PDB entry 1JGL | X-ray diffraction, 2.15 A resolution | chains L and H

# Chain L
Name: Ig kappa-chain
From: Mus musculus
Reference sequence: Q920E6 (Q920E6_MOUSE); residues 1-214 here correspond to UniProt positions 15-228 (UniProt number = residue number + 14)
Sequence (214 residues; row label = number of the first residue in the row):
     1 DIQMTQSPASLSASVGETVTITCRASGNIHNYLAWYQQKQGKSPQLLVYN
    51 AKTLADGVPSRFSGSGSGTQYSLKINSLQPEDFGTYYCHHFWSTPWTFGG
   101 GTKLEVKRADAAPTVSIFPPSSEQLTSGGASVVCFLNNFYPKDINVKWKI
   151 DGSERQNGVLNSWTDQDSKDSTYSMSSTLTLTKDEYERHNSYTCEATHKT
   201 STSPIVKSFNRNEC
Unresolved in the structure: 214
Disulfides: Cys23-Cys88, Cys134-Cys194
Ligand contacts: estradiol (EST): Ala34, Tyr36, Leu46, Tyr49, His89, Phe91, Trp96

# Chain H
Name: Ig gamma-1-chain
From: Mus musculus
Sequence (218 residues; numbered 1 to 215 plus 4 insertion-coded residues; 1 number in that range is skipped by the numbering (no residue carries it; nothing is unmodelled there); the number before each row is that of its first residue; a row labelled like 82A-82C holds insertion residues (82A, then the next letters in order)):
     1 QIQLVQSGPELKKPGETVRISCKASDYSFMTSGMQWVQQMPGKGLKWIGW
    51 LN
   52A T
    53 QSGVPEYAEDFKGRFAFSLETSATTAYLQI
82A-82C NNL
    83 KNEDTATYFCATWGGNS
   101 AYWGQGTTLTVSSAKTTPPSVYPLAPGSAAQTNSMVTLGCLVKGYFPEPV
   151 TVTWNSGSLSSGVHTFPAVLQSDLYTLSSSVTVPSSTWPSETVTCNVAHP
   201 ASSTKVDKKIVPRDC
Unresolved in the structure: 28-29, 73-75, 128-132, 214-215
Disulfides: Cys22-Cys92, Cys140-Cys195
Ligand contacts: estradiol (EST): Gln35, Trp95, Gly96, Gly97, Ser99, Ala101

# Chain L / chain H interface
Contacting residue pairs (75):
  Tyr36(L) - Ala101(H)
  Tyr36(L) - Trp103(H)  hydrogen bond
  Gln38(L) - Gln39(H)  hydrogen bond
  Gly41(L) - Phe91(H)
  Ser43(L) - Phe91(H)
  Ser43(L) - Gly104(H)  hydrogen bond (side chain-backbone)
  Ser43(L) - Gln105(H)
  Pro44(L) - Leu45(H)  hydrophobic
  Pro44(L) - Trp103(H)
  Leu46(L) - Ser99(H)
  Leu46(L) - Ala101(H)
  Tyr49(L) - Gly97(H)
  Tyr49(L) - Asn98(H)  hydrogen bond
  Thr53(L) - Asn98(H)
  Leu54(L) - Asn98(H)  hydrogen bond (backbone-side chain)
  Ala55(L) - Asn98(H)
  Asp56(L) - Asn98(H)  hydrogen bond
  Asp56(L) - Ser99(H)
  Tyr87(L) - Gln39(H)
  Tyr87(L) - Lys43(H)
  Tyr87(L) - Gly44(H)
  Tyr87(L) - Leu45(H)  hydrophobic
  His89(L) - Gln35(H)
  His89(L) - Trp47(H)
  Thr94(L) - Trp47(H)
  Thr94(L) - Glu58(H)  hydrogen bond
  Pro95(L) - Trp47(H)  hydrophobic
  Trp96(L) - Gln35(H)
  Trp96(L) - Trp47(H)
  Trp96(L) - Trp50(H)  hydrophobic
  Trp96(L) - Trp95(H)  hydrophobic
  Phe98(L) - Val37(H)  hydrophobic
  Phe98(L) - Leu45(H)
  Phe98(L) - Trp47(H)
  Ser116(L) - Thr137(H)
  Phe118(L) - Leu124(H)
  Phe118(L) - Ala125(H)
  Phe118(L) - Thr137(H)
  Pro119(L) - Ala125(H)
  Pro119(L) - Arg213(H)  hydrogen bond (backbone-side chain)
  Pro120(L) - Arg213(H)  hydrogen bond (backbone-side chain)
  Ser121(L) - Tyr122(H)
  Ser121(L) - Pro123(H)
  Ser121(L) - Arg213(H)
  Glu123(L) - Val121(H)
  Glu123(L) - Tyr122(H)
  Glu123(L) - Lys208(H)  salt bridge
  Gln124(L) - Tyr122(H)
  Gln124(L) - Lys143(H)
  Ser127(L) - Tyr122(H)
  Ser131(L) - Leu141(H)
  Ser131(L) - Lys143(H)
  Val133(L) - Leu124(H)  hydrophobic
  Phe135(L) - Leu124(H)  hydrophobic
  Phe135(L) - Leu138(H)
  Phe135(L) - Phe166(H)  hydrophobic
  Phe135(L) - Ser178(H)
  Phe135(L) - Ser179(H)
  Phe135(L) - Ser180(H)
  Asn137(L) - His164(H)  hydrogen bond
  Asn137(L) - Phe166(H)
  Asn137(L) - Ser180(H)  hydrogen bond
  Leu160(L) - Val169(H)  hydrophobic
  Leu160(L) - Gln171(H)
  Asn161(L) - Val169(H)
  Ser162(L) - Phe166(H)
  Ser162(L) - Pro167(H)  hydrogen bond (side chain-backbone)
  Trp163(L) - Pro167(H)
  Thr164(L) - Phe166(H)
  Ser174(L) - His164(H)  hydrogen bond
  Ser174(L) - Phe166(H)
  Met175(L) - Phe166(H)
  Ser176(L) - Phe166(H)
  Ser176(L) - Ser178(H)
  Thr180(L) - Lys143(H)
Also at the interface, not in a pair above, chain L (41 interface residues in all): Lys42, Ser122, Asn138
Also at the interface, not in a pair above, chain H (45 interface residues in all): Lys46, Tyr59, Ala60, Gly106, Pro126, Gly127, Gly139, Thr165

# In short
The interface between chain L and chain H involves 41 residues on one side and 45 on the other; the contacts
include 13 hydrogen bonds and 1 salt bridge. Polar contacts include Glu123(L)-Lys208(H), Tyr36(L)-Trp103(H)
and Gln38(L)-Gln39(H). Estradiol is bound between chain L and chain H.
Here chain L is Ig kappa-chain and chain H is Ig gamma-1-chain, both from Mus musculus. Entry 1JGL (Crystal
structure of immunoglobulin Fab fragment complexed with 17-beta-estradiol) was determined by X-ray diffraction
together with 1JHK from the same study.
